7KWQ - chains A and B of the 3 polymer chains in the assembly; structure by X-ray diffraction, 2.30 A resolution.

Chain A (and B):
Protein: Spermidine N(1)-acetyltransferase
Organism: Vibrio cholerae serotype O1 (strain ATCC 39315 / El Tor Inaba N16961)
Notes: EC 2.3.1.57; chain B of this document is another copy of the same molecule, construct and numbering; everything in this record applies to it too
Reference sequence: Q9KL03 (ATDA_VIBCH); numbering as in UniProt (aligned over 1-173)
Sequence (173 residues; row label = number of the first residue in the row):
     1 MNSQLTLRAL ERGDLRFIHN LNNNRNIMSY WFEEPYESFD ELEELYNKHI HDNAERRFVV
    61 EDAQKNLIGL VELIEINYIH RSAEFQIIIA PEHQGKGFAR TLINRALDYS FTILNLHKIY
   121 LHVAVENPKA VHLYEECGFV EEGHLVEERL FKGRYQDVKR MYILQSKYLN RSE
Not modelled in the structure: 1-2, 172-173 (chain B: 1-4)
Sequence notes: engineered mutation Arg-149 (Phe in Q9KL03), Leu-150 (Phe in Q9KL03), Phe-151 (Ile in Q9KL03), Lys-152 (Asn in Q9KL03)
Swiss-Prot annotation at these positions:
  - active site: Tyr-134 (Proton donor)
  - binding site (spermine): Met-28, Glu-33, Glu-41, His-49 to Asp-52, Glu-84 to Gln-86
  - binding site (Mg(2+)): Glu-33, Glu-75
  - binding site (spermidine): Glu-33, Glu-41
  - binding site (acetyl-CoA): Ile-87 to Ile-89, Gln-94 to Arg-100, Asn-127 to Glu-136
  - site: Glu-84 (Could be important for selectivity toward long polyamines)
From the paper describing this entry:
  - mutagenesis - F149R/F150L/I151F/N152K (26-fold): decreased catalytic activity

Interface between chain A and chain B:
Contacting residue pairs (34; chain A residue first):
  Tyr-30(A) with Ile-79(B)
  Ile-79(A) with Tyr-30(B)
  His-80(A) with Tyr-155(B), hydrogen bond (backbone-side chain)
  Arg-81(A) with Tyr-155(B)
  His-117(A) with Glu-147(B), salt bridge; Tyr-155(B)
  Lys-118(A) with Val-146(B), hydrogen bond (side chain-backbone); Glu-148(B), salt bridge
  Glu-142(A) with Gly-143(B); His-144(B), hydrogen bond (backbone-backbone); Leu-145(B); Val-146(B), hydrogen bond (side chain-backbone)
  Gly-143(A) with Glu-142(B); Gly-143(B)
  His-144(A) with Glu-142(B), hydrogen bond (backbone-backbone)
  Leu-145(A) with Glu-142(B); Arg-160(B)
  Val-146(A) with Lys-118(B), hydrogen bond (backbone-side chain); Glu-142(B), hydrogen bond (backbone-side chain); Tyr-162(B)
  Glu-147(A) with His-117(B), salt bridge; Leu-164(B)
  Glu-148(A) with Lys-118(B), salt bridge; Arg-160(B), salt bridge
  Arg-149(A) with His-80(B)
  Leu-150(A) with Ile-79(B); His-80(B)
  Tyr-155(A) with His-80(B), hydrogen bond (side chain-backbone); Arg-81(B); His-117(B)
  Arg-160(A) with Leu-145(B); Glu-148(B), salt bridge
  Tyr-162(A) with Val-146(B)
  Leu-164(A) with Glu-147(B)
Other interface residues (no listed pair), chain B (18 interface residues in all): Arg-149

Overview:
19 residues of chain A and 18 residues of chain B are in contact; the contacts include 8 hydrogen bonds and 6
salt bridges. Polar pairs include His-117(A)/Glu-147(B), Lys-118(A)/Glu-148(B) and Glu-148(A)/Arg-160(B). From
the paper: F149R/F150L/I151F/N152K of chain A reduce catalytic activity.
Both chains are Spermidine N(1)-acetyltransferase (Vibrio cholerae serotype O1 (strain ATCC 39315 / El Tor
Inaba N16961)). Entry 7KWQ (Spermidine N-acetyltransferase SpeG R149-K152 chimera from Vibrio cholerae and
hSSAT) was determined by X-ray diffraction, deposited together with 7KWH, 7KWJ, 7KWX, 7KX2 and 7KX3.
